PDB entry 4GAM | X-ray diffraction, 2.90 A resolution | chains A and F of the 8 polymer chains in the assembly

[Chain A (and F)]
Molecule: Methane monooxygenase component A alpha chain
From: Methylococcus capsulatus
Notes: EC 1.14.13.25; chain F of this document is another copy of the same molecule, construct and numbering; everything in this record applies to it too
UniProt: P22869 (MEMA_METCA); residue numbers follow UniProt; this construct covers 1-527
Amino-acid sequence (527 residues; numbered 1 to 527; the number before each row is that of its first residue):
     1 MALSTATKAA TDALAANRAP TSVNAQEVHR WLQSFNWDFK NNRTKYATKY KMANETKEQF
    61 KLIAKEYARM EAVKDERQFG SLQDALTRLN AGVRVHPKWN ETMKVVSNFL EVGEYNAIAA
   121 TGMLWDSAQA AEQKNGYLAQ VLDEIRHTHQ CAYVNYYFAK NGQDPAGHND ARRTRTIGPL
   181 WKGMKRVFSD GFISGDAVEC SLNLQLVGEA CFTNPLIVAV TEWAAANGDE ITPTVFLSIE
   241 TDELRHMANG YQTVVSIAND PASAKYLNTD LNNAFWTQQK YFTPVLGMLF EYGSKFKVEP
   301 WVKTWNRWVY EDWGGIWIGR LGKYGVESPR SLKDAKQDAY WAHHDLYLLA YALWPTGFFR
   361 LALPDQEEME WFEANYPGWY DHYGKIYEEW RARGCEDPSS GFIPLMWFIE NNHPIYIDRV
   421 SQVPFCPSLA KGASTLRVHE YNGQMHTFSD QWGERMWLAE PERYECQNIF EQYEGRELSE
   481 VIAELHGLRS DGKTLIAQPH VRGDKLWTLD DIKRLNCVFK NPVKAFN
Not modelled in the structure: 1-14, 323, 527
Swiss-Prot annotation at these positions:
  - active site: C151
  - binding site (Fe cation): E114, E144, H147, E209, E243, H246
Metal / ion sites: Fe ion site 1: E114, E144, H147, E243; Fe ion site 2: E144, E209, E243, H246
Reported in the primary citation:
  - conformationally variable residues (side-chain flip): F188, T213, N214, E240, E243, W308
  - contacts within the chain: T213-E240 (hydrogen bond)
  - Fe ion coordination: E144, H147, E209, E243, H246

[Chain A / chain F interface]
Contacting residue pairs (22; chain A residue first):
  E76(A) - E76(F)
  R77(A) - G80(F)
  R77(A) - Q83(F)
  G80(A) - R77(F)
  G80(A) - S81(F)
  S81(A) - G80(F)  hydrogen bond (side chain-backbone)
  S81(A) - S81(F)
  S81(A) - D84(F)  hydrogen bond
  S81(A) - A85(F)  hydrogen bond (side chain-backbone)
  Q83(A) - R77(F)  hydrogen bond (backbone-side chain)
  D84(A) - R77(F)
  D84(A) - Q78(F)
  D84(A) - S81(F)
  A85(A) - S81(F)
  A85(A) - L86(F)  hydrophobic
  R88(A) - E230(F)  salt bridge
  R88(A) - T234(F)
  L89(A) - L89(F)  hydrophobic
  L89(A) - E230(F)
  E230(A) - L89(F)
  T234(A) - D84(F)
  T234(A) - R88(F)  hydrogen bond
Also at the interface, not in a pair above, chain A (12 interface residues in all): L86
Also at the interface, not in a pair above, chain F (14 interface residues in all): P233

[Overview]
12 residues of chain A face 14 of chain F across their interface; the contacts include 5 hydrogen bonds and 1
salt bridge. Polar contacts include R88(A)-E230(F), S81(A)-G80(F) and S81(A)-D84(F). The paper reports Fe ion
coordination by E144(A), H147(A) and E209(A) among others; conformational variability at F188(A), T213(A) and
N214(A) among others.
Chain A and chain F are both Methane monooxygenase component A alpha chain (Methylococcus capsulatus); the
structure, Complex structure of Methane monooxygenase hydroxylase and regulatory subunit, was determined by
X-ray diffraction.
